Entry 8P5M (electron microscopy, 2.80 A resolution); this record covers chains I and L of the 3 polymer chains in the assembly.

== Chain I ==
Molecule: Spike protein S1
From: Severe acute respiratory syndrome coronavirus 2
UniProtKB: P0DTC2 (SPIKE_SARS2); residue numbers follow UniProt; this construct covers 333-528
Chain sequence (196 residues; row label = number of the first residue in the row):
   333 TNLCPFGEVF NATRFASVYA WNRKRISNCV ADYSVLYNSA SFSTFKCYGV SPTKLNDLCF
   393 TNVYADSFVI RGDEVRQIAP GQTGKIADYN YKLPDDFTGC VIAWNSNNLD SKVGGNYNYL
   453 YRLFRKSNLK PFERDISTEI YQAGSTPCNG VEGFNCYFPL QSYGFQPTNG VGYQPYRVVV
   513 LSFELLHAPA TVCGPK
Not modelled in the structure: 528
Disulfides: Cys336-Cys361, Cys379-Cys432, Cys391-Cys525, Cys480-Cys488
Curated features (UniProtKB/Swiss-Prot):
  - region: Arg403 to Asp405 (Integrin-binding motif), Asn448 to Phe456 (Immunodominant HLA epitope recognized by the CD8+)
  - glycosylation: Asn343 (N-linked (GlcNAc...) (complex) asparagine)
  - natural variant: Gly339 (G339D: In strain: Omicron/BA.1, Omicron/BA.2 and 4 more; G339H: In strain: Omicron/BA.2.75, Omicron/XBB.1.5 and 1 more), Arg346 (R346K: In strain: Mu/B.1.621; R346T: In strain: Omicron/BQ.1.1, Omicron/XBB.1.5 and 1 more), Leu368 (L368I: In strain: Omicron/XBB.1.5, Omicron/EG.5.1), Ser371 (S371F: In strain: Omicron/BA.2, Omicron/BA.2.12.1 and 6 more; S371L: In strain: Omicron/BA.1), Ser373 (S373P: In strain: Omicron/BA.1, Omicron/BA.2 and 7 more), Ser375 (S375F: In strain: Omicron/BA.1, Omicron/BA.2 and 7 more), Thr376 (T376A: In strain: Omicron/BA.2, Omicron/BA.2.12.1 and 5 more), Asp405 (D405N: In strain: Omicron/BA.2, Omicron/BA.2.12.1 and 6 more), Arg408 (R408S: In strain: Omicron/BA.2, Omicron/BA.2.12.1 and 6 more), Lys417 (K417N: In strain: Beta/B.1.351, Omicron/BA.1 and 8 more; K417T: In strain: Gamma/P.1), Asn440 (N440K: In strain: Omicron/BA.1, Omicron/BA.2 and 7 more), Lys444 (K444T: In strain: Omicron/BQ.1.1), 16 further natural variant entries in UniProt
  - mutagenesis: Asn343 (N343Q: Reduced viral infectivity), Leu452 (L452R: Increased resistance to neutralizing antibodies. Decreases HLA binding to NF9 epitope. Increased binding affinity to human ACE2), Tyr453 (Y453F: Decreased HLA binding to NF9 epitope. Increased binding affinity to human ACE2), Ala475 (A475V: Increased resistance to neutralizing antibodies), Val483 (V483A: Increased resistance to neutralizing antibodies), Glu484 (E484D: Increased replication in human TMEM106B overexpressing cells), Phe490 (F490L: Increased resistance to neutralizing antibodies and human covalescent sera neutralization), Gln493 (Q493N: Reduced host ACE2-binding affinity in vitro; Q493Y: Reduced host ACE2-binding affinity in vitro), Asn501 (N501T: Reduced host ACE2-binding affinity in vitro; N501Y: Increased binding affinity to human ACE2), His519 (H519P: Increased resistance to human covalescent sera neutralization)

== Chain L ==
Molecule: Mab-23 (Light chain variable domain)
From: Homo sapiens
Chain sequence (214 residues; row label = number of the first residue in the row):
     1 DIQMTQSPSA LSASVGDRVT ISCRASQNID GFLAWYQQKP GKAPKLLIYA ASRLQSGIPS
    61 RFSGSGSGTD FTLTISSLQP EDFAAYYCQQ VYSAPLTFGG GTKVEFKRTV AAPSVFIFPP
   121 SDEQLKSGTA SVVCLLNNFY PREAKVQWKV DNALQSGNSQ ESVTEQDSKD STYSLSSTLT
   181 LSKADYEKHK VYACEVTHQG LSSPVTKSFN RGEC
Not modelled in the structure: 108-214
Disulfides: Cys23-Cys88

== Chain I / chain L interface ==
Pairs across the interface (16):
  Ala344(I) with Arg53(L), hydrogen bond (backbone-side chain)
  Thr345(I) with Tyr49(L); Arg53(L)
  Asn439(I) with Phe32(L)
  Asn440(I) with Gly31(L); Phe32(L); Ala50(L), hydrogen bond (side chain-backbone)
  Leu441(I) with Tyr49(L), hydrophobic; Arg53(L)
  Ser443(I) with Phe32(L)
  Val445(I) with Val91(L); Ser93(L); Ala94(L), hydrophobic; Leu96(L), hydrophobic
  Pro499(I) with Phe32(L), hydrophobic; Tyr92(L)
Interface residues without a listed pair, chain I (11 interface residues in all): Asn343, Thr500, Arg509
The authors on this interface:
  - epitope / paratope residues, chain I: Thr345(I), Asn440(I)
  - epitope / paratope residues, chain L: Tyr49(L), Ala50(L)

== In short ==
The interface between chain I and chain L involves 11 residues on one side and 10 on the other, with 2
hydrogen bonds. Polar pairs include Ala344(I)-Arg53(L) and Asn440(I)-Ala50(L). UniProt lists 10 mutagenesis
sites on chain I. From the paper: epitope/paratope residues Thr345(I), Asn440(I) and Tyr49(L) among others.
Chain I is Spike protein S1 (Severe acute respiratory syndrome coronavirus 2) and chain L is Mab-23 (Light
chain variable domain) (Homo sapiens); the structure, SARS-CoV-2 Spike RBD in complex with Mab-23 (Fab), was
determined by electron microscopy together with 8Q5Y from the same study.
